PDB entry 2JA7 | X-ray diffraction, 3.80 A resolution | chains B and J of the 15 polymer chains in the assembly

# Chain B
Protein: DNA-directed RNA polymerase II 140 kDa polypeptide
From: Saccharomyces cerevisiae
Notes: EC 2.7.7.6
UniProtKB: P08518 (RPB2_YEAST); residue numbers follow UniProt; this construct covers 1-1224
Chain sequence (1224 residues; numbered 1 to 1224; the number before each row is that of its first residue):
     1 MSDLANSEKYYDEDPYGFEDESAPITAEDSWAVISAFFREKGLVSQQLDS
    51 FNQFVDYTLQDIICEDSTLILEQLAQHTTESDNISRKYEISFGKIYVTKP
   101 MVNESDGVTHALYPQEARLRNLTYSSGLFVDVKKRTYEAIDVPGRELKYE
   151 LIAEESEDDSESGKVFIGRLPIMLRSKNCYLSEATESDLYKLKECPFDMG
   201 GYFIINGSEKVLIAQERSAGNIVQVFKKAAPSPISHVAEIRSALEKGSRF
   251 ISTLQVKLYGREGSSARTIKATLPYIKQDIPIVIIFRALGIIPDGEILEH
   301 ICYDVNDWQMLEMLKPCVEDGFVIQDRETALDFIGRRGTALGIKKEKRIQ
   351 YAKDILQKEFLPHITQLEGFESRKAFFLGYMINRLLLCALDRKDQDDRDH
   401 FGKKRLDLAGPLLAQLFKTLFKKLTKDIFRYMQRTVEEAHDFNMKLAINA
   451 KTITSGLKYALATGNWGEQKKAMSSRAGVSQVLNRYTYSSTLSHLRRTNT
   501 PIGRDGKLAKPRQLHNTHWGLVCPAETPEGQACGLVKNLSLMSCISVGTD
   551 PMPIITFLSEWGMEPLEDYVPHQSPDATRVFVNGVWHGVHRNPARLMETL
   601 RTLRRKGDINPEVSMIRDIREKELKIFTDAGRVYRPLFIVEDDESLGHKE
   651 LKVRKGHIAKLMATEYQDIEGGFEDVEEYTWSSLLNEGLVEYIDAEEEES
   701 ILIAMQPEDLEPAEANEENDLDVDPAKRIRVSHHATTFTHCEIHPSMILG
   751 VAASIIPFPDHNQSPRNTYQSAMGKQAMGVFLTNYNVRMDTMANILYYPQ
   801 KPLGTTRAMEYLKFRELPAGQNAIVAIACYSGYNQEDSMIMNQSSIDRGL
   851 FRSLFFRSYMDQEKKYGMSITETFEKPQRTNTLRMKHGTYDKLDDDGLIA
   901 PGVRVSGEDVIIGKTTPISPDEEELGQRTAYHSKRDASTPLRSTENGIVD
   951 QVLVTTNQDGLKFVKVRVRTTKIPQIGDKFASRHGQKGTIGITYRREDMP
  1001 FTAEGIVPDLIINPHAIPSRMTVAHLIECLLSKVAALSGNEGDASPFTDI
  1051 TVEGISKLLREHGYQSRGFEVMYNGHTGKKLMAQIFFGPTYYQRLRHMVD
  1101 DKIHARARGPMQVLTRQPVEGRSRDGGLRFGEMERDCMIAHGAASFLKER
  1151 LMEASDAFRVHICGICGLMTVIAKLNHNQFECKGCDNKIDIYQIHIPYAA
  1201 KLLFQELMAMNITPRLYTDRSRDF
Disordered / not traced: 1-17, 71-89, 134-163, 438-445, 503-509, 669-677, 716-721, 920-932
Bound ions: Zn2+: Cys-1163, Cys-1166, Cys-1182, Cys-1185

# Chain J
Protein: DNA-directed RNA polymerases I/II/III subunit 10
From: Saccharomyces cerevisiae
Notes: EC 2.7.7.6
UniProtKB: P22139 (RPB10_YEAST); numbering as in UniProt (aligned over 1-70)
Chain sequence (70 residues; each row starts with the number of its first residue):
     1 MIVPVRCFSCGKVVGDKWESYLNLLQEDELDEGTALSRLGLKRYCCRRMI
    51 LTHVDLIEKFLRYNPLEKRD
Disordered / not traced: 66-70
Bound ions: Zn2+: Cys-7, Cys-10, Cys-45, Cys-46

# Chain B / chain J interface
Contacting residue pairs (59; chain B residue first):
  Glu-186(B) with Arg-62(J), salt bridge
  Ser-187(B) with Arg-62(J)
  Tyr-190(B) with Lys-59(J); Arg-62(J)
  Lys-193(B) with Tyr-63(J)
  Cys-195(B) with Tyr-63(J)
  Pro-196(B) with Tyr-63(J)
  Phe-197(B) with Lys-59(J)
  Val-780(B) with Leu-56(J), hydrophobic
  Thr-783(B) with Phe-60(J); Tyr-63(J), hydrogen bond
  Asn-784(B) with Tyr-63(J), hydrogen bond (backbone-side chain)
  Tyr-785(B) with Met-1(J); Phe-60(J), hydrophobic
  Tyr-797(B) with Met-1(J)
  Tyr-798(B) with Pro-4(J), hydrophobic; Phe-8(J), hydrophobic
  Gln-800(B) with Arg-48(J); Thr-52(J)
  Lys-801(B) with Leu-51(J); Thr-52(J); Val-54(J)
  Arg-815(B) with Val-54(J)
  Glu-816(B) with Val-54(J); Leu-56(J); Lys-59(J)
  Gln-821(B) with Phe-8(J)
  Asn-822(B) with Arg-48(J), hydrogen bond (backbone-side chain); Thr-52(J)
  Ala-823(B) with Arg-48(J)
  Ile-824(B) with Ser-9(J); Arg-48(J)
  Ser-845(B) with Phe-8(J); Ser-9(J)
  Arg-848(B) with Cys-7(J); Phe-8(J), hydrogen bond (side chain-backbone); Ser-9(J); Gly-11(J)
  Gly-849(B) with Phe-8(J)
  Leu-850(B) with Phe-8(J)
  Arg-996(B) with Ser-9(J); Cys-10(J)
  Ile-1006(B) with Tyr-44(J); Cys-45(J), hydrophobic
  Val-1007(B) with Ser-9(J)
  Asp-1009(B) with Ser-9(J), hydrogen bond (side chain-backbone); Arg-48(J), salt bridge
  Lys-1033(B) with Tyr-44(J)
  Ala-1035(B) with Leu-51(J)
  Ala-1036(B) with Tyr-44(J), hydrophobic; Arg-47(J), hydrogen bond (backbone-side chain)
  Leu-1037(B) with Arg-47(J), hydrogen bond (backbone-side chain)
  Ser-1038(B) with Gly-33(J)
  Gly-1039(B) with Glu-32(J); Gly-33(J); Leu-51(J)
  Tyr-1064(B) with Tyr-44(J)
  Glu-1070(B) with Tyr-44(J), hydrogen bond
  Pro-1089(B) with Tyr-44(J)
Also at the interface, not in a pair above, chain B (48 interface residues in all): Glu-194, Ile-795, Pro-799, Leu-803, Leu-817, Asn-842, Glu-1004, Asn-1040, Phe-1087, Gly-1088
Also at the interface, not in a pair above, chain J (24 interface residues in all): Arg-43, Met-49, His-53

# Summary
Chain B and chain J form an interface of 48 and 24 residues respectively, with 8 hydrogen bonds and 2 salt
bridges. Among the polar pairs are Glu-186(B)/Arg-62(J), Asp-1009(B)/Arg-48(J) and Thr-783(B)/Tyr-63(J).
Cys-1163(B), Cys-1166(B), Cys-1182(B) and Cys-1185(B) form the Zn2+ site.
Here chain B is DNA-directed RNA polymerase II 140 kDa polypeptide and chain J is DNA-directed RNA polymerases
I/II/III subunit 10, both from Saccharomyces cerevisiae. Entry 2JA7 (CPD lesion containing RNA Polymerase II
elongation complex C) was determined by X-ray diffraction together with 2JA5, 2JA6 and 2JA8 from the same
study.
